5AJD - chains A and B; structure by X-ray diffraction, 3.62 A resolution.

== Chain A ==
Name: CDC39P
Organism: Saccharomyces cerevisiae
Reference sequence: N1P976 (N1P976_YEASC); residues 1541-2093 here correspond to UniProt positions 1542-2094 (UniProt number = residue number + 1)
Amino-acid sequence (556 residues; row label = number of the first residue in the row):
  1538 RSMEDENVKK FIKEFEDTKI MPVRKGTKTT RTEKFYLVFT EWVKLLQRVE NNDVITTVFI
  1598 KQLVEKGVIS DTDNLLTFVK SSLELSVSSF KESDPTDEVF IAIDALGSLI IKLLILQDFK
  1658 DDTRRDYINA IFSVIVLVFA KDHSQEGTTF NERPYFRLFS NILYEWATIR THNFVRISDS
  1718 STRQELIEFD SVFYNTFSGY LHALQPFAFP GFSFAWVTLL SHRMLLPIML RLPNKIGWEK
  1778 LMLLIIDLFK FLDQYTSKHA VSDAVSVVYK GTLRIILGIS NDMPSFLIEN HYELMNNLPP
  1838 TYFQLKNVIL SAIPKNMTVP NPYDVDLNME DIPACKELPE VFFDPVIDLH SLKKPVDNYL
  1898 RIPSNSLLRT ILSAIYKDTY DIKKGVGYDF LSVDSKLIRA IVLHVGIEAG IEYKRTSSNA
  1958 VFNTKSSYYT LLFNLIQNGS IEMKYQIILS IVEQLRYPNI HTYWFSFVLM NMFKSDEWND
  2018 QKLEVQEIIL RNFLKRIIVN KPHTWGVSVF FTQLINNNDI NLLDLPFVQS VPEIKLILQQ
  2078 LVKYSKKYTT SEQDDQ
Disordered / not traced: 1538-1567, 1633-1634, 1684-1685, 1791-1799, 1863, 2017-2018, 2057-2058, 2066-2069, 2079-2093
Differences from the reference sequence: expression tag (1538-1540)

== Chain B ==
Name: General negative regulator of transcription subunit 4
Organism: Saccharomyces cerevisiae
Reference sequence: P34909 (NOT4_YEAST); residues 418-477 here = UniProt positions 418-477
Amino-acid sequence (65 residues; numbered 413 to 477; the number before each row is that of its first residue):
   413 GPDSMDPYDA LGNAVDFLDA RLHSLSNYQK RPISIKSNII DEETYKKYPS LFSWDKIEAS
   473 KKSDN
Disordered / not traced: 413-419, 470-477
Differences from the reference sequence: expression tag (413-417)

== Interface between chain A and chain B ==
Pairs across the interface (45; chain A residue first):
  Val1575(A) - Phe464(B)  hydrophobic
  Val1575(A) - Trp466(B)  hydrophobic
  Leu1582(A) - Leu463(B)  hydrophobic
  Ile1592(A) - Tyr460(B)  hydrophobic
  Ile1592(A) - Leu463(B)  hydrophobic
  Thr1594(A) - Ile452(B)
  Val1595(A) - Tyr457(B)  hydrophobic
  Val1595(A) - Tyr460(B)  hydrophobic
  Phe1596(A) - Leu463(B)
  Phe1596(A) - Phe464(B)  hydrophobic
  Lys1598(A) - Tyr457(B)  hydrogen bond (backbone-side chain)
  Gln1599(A) - Tyr457(B)
  Gln1599(A) - Phe464(B)
  Leu1600(A) - Phe464(B)  hydrophobic
  Glu1602(A) - Tyr457(B)
  Lys1603(A) - Trp466(B)
  Val1605(A) - Trp466(B)  hydrophobic
  Ile1606(A) - Ile445(B)
  Ser1607(A) - Pro444(B)
  Ser1607(A) - Ile445(B)
  Asp1608(A) - Lys442(B)  salt bridge
  Asp1608(A) - Arg443(B)
  Thr1609(A) - Gln441(B)
  Thr1609(A) - Lys442(B)
  Thr1609(A) - Arg443(B)  hydrogen bond (backbone-backbone)
  Asp1610(A) - Ser438(B)
  Asp1610(A) - Lys442(B)
  Leu1612(A) - Ile445(B)  hydrophobic
  Leu1613(A) - Leu437(B)
  Leu1613(A) - Ser438(B)
  Lys1617(A) - Leu434(B)
  Leu1653(A) - Ile447(B)
  Leu1653(A) - Lys448(B)
  Gln1654(A) - Ile445(B)
  Gln1654(A) - Ser446(B)
  Asp1655(A) - Ser446(B)  hydrogen bond (backbone-backbone)
  Asp1655(A) - Lys448(B)
  Thr1660(A) - Arg443(B)
  Ala1667(A) - Leu437(B)
  Ser1670(A) - Leu437(B)
  Leu1674(A) - Leu434(B)  hydrophobic
  Val1675(A) - Leu434(B)  hydrophobic
  Ala1677(A) - Leu430(B)
  Lys1678(A) - Leu430(B)
  Ser1681(A) - Ala426(B)
Interface residues without a listed pair, chain A (42 interface residues in all): Lys1571, Phe1572, Glu1578, Val1591, Val1601, Gly1604, Thr1614, Glu1621, Lys1657, Val1671, Glu1683
Interface residues without a listed pair, chain B (23 interface residues in all): Val427, Asp431, Asn439, Asn450
The authors on this interface:
  - interface residues, chain A: Val1575(A), Leu1582(A), Ile1592(A), Phe1596(A), Leu1600(A), Val1605(A), Leu1613(A), Val1671(A), Val1675(A)
  - interface residues, chain B: Leu430(B), Leu434(B), Leu437(B), Lys442(B), Ser462(B), Leu463(B), Phe464(B), Trp466(B)
  - hot spots on chain B (mutagenesis) - L463E/F464E, F464E/W466E: abolished binding to CDC39P (chain A)

== Summary ==
42 residues of chain A and 23 residues of chain B are in contact; the contacts include 3 hydrogen bonds and 1
salt bridge. Polar pairs include Asp1608(A)-Lys442(B), Lys1598(A)-Tyr457(B) and Thr1609(A)-Arg443(B). From the
paper: L463E/F464E and F464E/W466E of chain B abolish binding to CDC39P (chain A); interface residues
Val1575(A), Leu1582(A) and Leu430(B) among others.
Chain A is CDC39P and chain B is General negative regulator of transcription subunit 4, both from
Saccharomyces cerevisiae; the structure, Not1 C-terminal domain in complex with Not4, was determined by X-ray
diffraction (same publication as 5AIE).
